4NYZ - chain A; structure by X-ray diffraction, 2.15 A resolution.

Chain A:
Molecule: Genome polyprotein
Organism: Mengo virus
Notes: EC 3.6.1.15, 3.4.22.28, 2.7.7.48
UniProtKB: P12296 (POLG_ENMGO); residues 1-460 here correspond to UniProt positions 1834-2293 (UniProt number = residue number + 1833)
Amino-acid sequence (460 residues; numbered 1 to 460; the number before each row is that of its first residue):
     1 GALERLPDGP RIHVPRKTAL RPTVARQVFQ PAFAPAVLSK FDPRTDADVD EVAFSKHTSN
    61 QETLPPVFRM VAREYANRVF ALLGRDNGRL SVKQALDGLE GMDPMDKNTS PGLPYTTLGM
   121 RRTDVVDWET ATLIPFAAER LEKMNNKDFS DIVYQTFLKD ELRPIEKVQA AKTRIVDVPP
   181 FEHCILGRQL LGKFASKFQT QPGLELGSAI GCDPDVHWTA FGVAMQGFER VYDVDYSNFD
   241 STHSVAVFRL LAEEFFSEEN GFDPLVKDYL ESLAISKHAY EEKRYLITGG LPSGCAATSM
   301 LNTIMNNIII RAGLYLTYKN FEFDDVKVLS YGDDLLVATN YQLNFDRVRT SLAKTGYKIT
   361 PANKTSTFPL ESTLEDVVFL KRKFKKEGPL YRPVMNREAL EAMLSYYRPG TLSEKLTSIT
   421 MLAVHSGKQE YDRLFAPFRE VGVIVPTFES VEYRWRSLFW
Metal / ion sites: Mg2+: Lys-159, Glu-161
Small-molecule neighbours: glutamine (GLN): Tyr-236, Asn-238, Ser-241, Thr-242, His-243, Gly-290, Leu-291, Asn-302, Asp-333
Swiss-Prot annotation at these positions:
  - active site (For RdRp activity): Asp-235, Asp-333
From the paper describing this entry:
  - contacts within the chain: Lys-56/Phe-239 (cation-pi contact), Arg-163/Phe-239 (hydrophobic contact), Lys-172/Phe-239 (hydrophobic contact), Asn-60/Thr-242, His-243/Leu-291, His-243/Asn-306, Asn-302/Asn-306, Asn-302/Asp-333 (hydrogen bond), Tyr-236/Asn-306, Val-216/Phe-459 (hydrophobic contact), Leu-390/Phe-459 (hydrophobic contact)
  - conformationally variable residues (loop rearrangement, side-chain flip): Gly-1, Leu-99 to Val-125, Tyr-236 to Ala-246, Asn-302, Asn-306, Asp-333, Ile-359 to Pro-369
  - catalytic residues: Asp-235, Asp-333 (proposed by the authors, not directly observed)
  - catalytic residues: Asp-240, Asn-302 (citing earlier work)

Summary:
Chain A binds glutamine. The Mg2+ site is built by Lys-159 and Glu-161. Curated annotation (UniProt) lists
active-site residues Asp-235 and Asp-333. From the paper: catalytic residues Asp-235, Asp-333 and Asp-240
among others; conformational variability at Gly-1, Leu-99 and Tyr-236 among others.
Chain A is Genome polyprotein (Mengo virus); the structure, The EMCV 3Dpol structure with altered motif A
conformation at 2.15A resolution, was determined by X-ray diffraction (same publication as 4NZ0).
